PDB entry 1Q0D | X-ray diffraction, 2.20 A resolution | chains A and B of the 6 polymer chains in the assembly

== Chain A (and B) ==
Molecule: Superoxide dismutase [Ni]
From: Streptomyces seoulensis
Notes: EC 1.15.1.1; chain B of this document is another copy of the same molecule, construct and numbering; everything in this record applies to it too
UniProtKB: P80734 (SODN_STRSO); residues 1-117 here correspond to UniProt positions 15-131 (UniProt number = residue number + 14)
Sequence (117 residues; row label = number of the first residue in the row):
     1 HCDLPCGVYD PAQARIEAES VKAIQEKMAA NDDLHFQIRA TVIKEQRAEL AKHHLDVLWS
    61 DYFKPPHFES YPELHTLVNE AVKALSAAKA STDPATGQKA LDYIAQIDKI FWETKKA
Bound ions: nickel (III) ion: His-1, Cys-2, Cys-6
UniProt features mapped onto this chain:
  - binding site (Ni(2+)): His-1, Cys-2, Cys-6
From the paper describing this entry:
  - nickel (III) ion coordination: His-1, Cys-2, Cys-6
  - mutagenesis - H1A, H1C, H1D, H1K, H1N, H1Q, H1R, H1W, H1Y, Y9A, Y9K, Y9Q, E17A, R39A: abolished catalytic activity
  - mutagenesis - D3A, Y9F, Y9W, R47A: decreased catalytic activity
  - catalytic residues: His-1
  - catalytic residues: Tyr-9, Lys-64 (proposed by the authors, not directly observed)

== How chain A and chain B interact ==
Contacting residue pairs (13):
  Leu-34(A) / Leu-34(B)  hydrophobic
  His-35(A) / Met-28(B)
  His-35(A) / Gln-37(B)  hydrogen bond
  His-35(A) / Thr-41(B)
  His-35(A) / Thr-92(B)
  Ile-38(A) / Ile-38(B)  hydrophobic
  Ile-38(A) / Thr-41(B)
  Arg-39(A) / Thr-41(B)
  Arg-39(A) / Glu-45(B)  salt bridge
  Arg-39(A) / Lys-89(B)  hydrogen bond (side chain-backbone)
  Arg-39(A) / Ala-90(B)
  Val-42(A) / Val-42(B)  hydrophobic
  Ile-43(A) / Glu-45(B)

== In short ==
6 residues of chain A and 10 residues of chain B are in contact; the contacts include 2 hydrogen bonds and 1
salt bridge. Among the polar pairs are Arg-39(A)/Glu-45(B), His-35(A)/Gln-37(B) and Arg-39(A)/Lys-89(B). The
paper reports catalytic residues His-1(A), Tyr-9(A) and Lys-64(A); H1A, H1C and H1D of chain A, among others,
abolish catalytic activity; 18 substitutions were tested in all.
Both chains are Superoxide dismutase [Ni] (Streptomyces seoulensis). Entry 1Q0D (Crystal structure of
Ni-containing superoxide dismutase with Ni-ligation corresponding to the oxidized state) was determined by
X-ray diffraction, deposited together with 1Q0F, 1Q0G, 1Q0K and 1Q0M.
